PDB entry 9CUL | electron microscopy, 3.60 A resolution | chains i and j of the 26 polymer chains in the assembly

[Chain i (and j)]
Name: Head stabilization/decoration protein
Source organism: Pectobacterium phage phiTE
Notes: chain j of this document is another copy of the same molecule, construct and numbering; everything in this record applies to it too
Reference sequence: K9L4E7 (K9L4E7_9CAUD); residue numbers follow UniProt; this construct covers 1-149
Chain sequence (149 residues; row label = number of the first residue in the row):
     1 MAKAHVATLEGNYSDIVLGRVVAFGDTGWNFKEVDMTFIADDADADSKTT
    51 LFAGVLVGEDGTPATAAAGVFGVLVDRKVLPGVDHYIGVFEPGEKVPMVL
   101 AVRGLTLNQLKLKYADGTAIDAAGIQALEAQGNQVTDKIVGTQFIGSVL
Disordered / not traced: 1

[How chain i and chain j interact]
Contacting residue pairs - 21 pairs, chain i then chain j:
  L18(i) - G25(j)
  G19(i) - G25(j)
  R20(i) - A23(j)
  R20(i) - F24(j)
  R20(i) - G25(j)  hydrogen bond (backbone-backbone)
  V21(i) - A23(j)  hydrophobic
  V21(i) - W29(j)  hydrophobic
  V22(i) - F24(j)  hydrophobic
  G104(i) - W29(j)
  L105(i) - W29(j)
  T106(i) - W29(j)
  Q126(i) - E59(j)
  E129(i) - K32(j)  salt bridge
  E129(i) - R103(j)  salt bridge
  G132(i) - W29(j)
  N133(i) - R103(j)
  Q134(i) - G28(j)  hydrogen bond (side chain-backbone)
  Q134(i) - W29(j)
  Q134(i) - F31(j)  hydrogen bond (side chain-backbone)
  Q134(i) - R103(j)  hydrogen bond
  K138(i) - E33(j)  salt bridge
Also at the interface, not in a pair above, chain j (12 interface residues in all): V21, D26

[Summary]
Chain i and chain j form an interface of 14 and 12 residues respectively, with 4 hydrogen bonds and 3 salt
bridges. Among the polar pairs are E129(i)-K32(j), E129(i)-R103(j) and K138(i)-E33(j).
Chain i and chain j are both Head stabilization/decoration protein (Pectobacterium phage phiTE); the
structure, Bacteriophage PhiTE mature capsid, was determined by electron microscopy, deposited together with
9CB9, 9CBA, 9CC7, 9CUY and 9MJN.
